4CQM - chains I and J of the 4 polymer chains in the assembly; structure by X-ray diffraction, 2.34 A resolution.

# Chain I
Protein: Estradiol 17-beta-dehydrogenase 8
From: Homo sapiens
Notes: EC 1.1.1.62, 1.1.1.239, 1.1.1.100
UniProtKB: Q92506 (DHB8_HUMAN); residues 1-261 here = UniProt positions 1-261
Sequence (261 residues; row label = number of the first residue in the row):
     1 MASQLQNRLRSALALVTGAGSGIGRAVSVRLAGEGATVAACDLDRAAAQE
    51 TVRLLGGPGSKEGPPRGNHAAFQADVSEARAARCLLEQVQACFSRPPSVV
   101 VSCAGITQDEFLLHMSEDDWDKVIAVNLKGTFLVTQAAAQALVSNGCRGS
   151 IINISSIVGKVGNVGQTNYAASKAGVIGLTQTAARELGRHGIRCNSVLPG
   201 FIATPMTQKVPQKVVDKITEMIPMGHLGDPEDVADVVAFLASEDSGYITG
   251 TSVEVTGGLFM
Unresolved in the structure: 1-3, 56-64
Small-molecule neighbours: NADP (NAP; NADP nicotinamide-adenine-dinucleotide phosphate): Gly18, Gly20, Ser21, Gly22, Ile23, Gly24, Asp42, Leu43, Asp44, Ala74, Asp75, Val76, Ser77, Cys103, Ala104, Gly105, Ile106, Val126, Ile154, Ser155, Ser156, Tyr169, Lys173, Pro199, Gly200, Phe201, Ile202, Thr204, Pro205, Met206, Thr207
Curated features (UniProtKB/Swiss-Prot):
  - active site: Tyr169 (Proton acceptor)
  - binding site (NAD(+)): Leu15 to Ile23, Asp42, Leu43, Ala74 to Val76, Tyr169 to Lys173, Ile202 to Thr204
  - binding site (substrate): Ser156
  - modified residue: Ser60 (Phosphoserine), Lys160 (N6-succinyllysine), Lys173 (N6-succinyllysine)
  - natural variant: Val158 (V158L: In a breast cancer sample)
  - mutagenesis: Asp42 (D42A: Reduced NADH-dependent reductase activity with acetoacetyl-CoA. Reduced NADH-dependent reductase activity with 9,10-phenanthrene quinone. Increases NADPH-dependent reductase activities ...), Arg148 (R148E: No effect on the ability to restore growth of an OAR1-deficient yeast mutant), Tyr169 (Y169A: Strongly reduced NADH-dependent reductase activity with acetoacetyl-CoA. Strongly reduced NADH-dependent reductase activity with 9,10-phenanthrene quinone ...), Lys173 (K173A: Abolishes NADH-dependent reductase activity with acetoacetyl-CoA. Strongly reduced NADH-dependent reductase activity with 9,10-phenanthrene quinone ...), Arg189 (R189E: No effect on the ability to restore growth of an OAR1-deficient yeast mutant)
What the authors report for this chain:
  - specificity-determining residues: Asp42
  - catalytic residues: Ser156 (proposed by the authors, not directly observed)
  - catalytic residues: Tyr169, Lys173 (by similarity / conservation)
  - binding site for acetate ion: Ser156
  - mutagenesis - K173A: decreased catalytic activity
  - mutagenesis - Y169A, K173A: unchanged catalytic activity on NADPH
  - mutagenesis - D42A, Y169A: decreased catalytic activity on NADH
  - mutagenesis - D42A: increased catalytic activity on NADPH
  - mutagenesis - D42A (15-fold): decreased binding to NAD+
  - mutagenesis - D42A (Kd 15 mM): decreased binding to NADH
  - mutagenesis - D42A: unchanged binding to NADPH
  - mutagenesis - D42A: unchanged binding to NADP+

# Chain J
Protein: Carbonyl reductase family member 4
From: Homo sapiens
Notes: EC 1.1.1.100
UniProtKB: Q8N4T8 (CBR4_HUMAN); residues 1-237 here = UniProt positions 1-237
Sequence (244 residues; row label = number of the first residue in the row; numbers below 1 keep their minus sign (Met-6 is residue -6)):
    -6 MHHHHHHMDKVCAVFGGSRGIGRAVAQLMARKGYRLAVIARNLEGAKAAA
    44 GDLGGDHLAFSCDVAKEHDVQNTFEELEKHLGRVNFLVNAAGINRDGLLV
    94 RTKTEDMVSQLHTNLLGSMLTCKAAMRTMIQQQGGSIVNVGSIVGLKGNS
   144 GQSVYSASKGGLVGFSRALAKEVARKKIRVNVVAPGFVHTDMTKDLKEEH
   194 LKKNIPLGRFGETIEVAHAVVFLLESPYITGHVLVVDGGLQLIL
Unresolved in the structure: -6 to -3
Construct notes: expression tag (-6 to 0)
Small-molecule neighbours: NADP (NAP; NADP nicotinamide-adenine-dinucleotide phosphate): Gly9, Gly10, Ser11, Arg12, Gly13, Ile14, Ala33, Arg34, Asn35, Cys55, Asp56, Val57, Ala83, Ala84, Gly85, Ile86, Thr106, Val133, Gly134, Ser135, Tyr148, Lys152, Pro178, Gly179, Phe180, Val181, Thr183, Asp184, Met185, Thr186
Curated features (UniProtKB/Swiss-Prot):
  - active site: Tyr148 (Proton acceptor)
  - binding site (NADP(+)): Ser11 to Ile14, Arg34, Asn35, Asp56, Ala83 to Gly85, Tyr148, Lys152, Val181 to Thr183
  - binding site (substrate): Ser135
  - site: Lys169 (Important for interaction with acyl carrier protein (ACP))
  - modified residue: Met1 (N-acetylmethionine), Lys40 (N6-acetyllysine), Lys96 (N6-acetyllysine), Lys195 (N6-acetyllysine)
  - mutagenesis: Gly9 (G9S: Unable to restore growth of an OAR1-deficient yeast mutant), Arg12 (R12A: Strongly reduced ability to restore growth of an OAR1-deficient yeast mutant), Arg34 (R34A: Strongly reduced ability to restore growth of an OAR1-deficient yeast mutant. Strongly reduces NADPH-dependent reductase activity with acetoacetyl-CoA and 9,10-phenanthrene quinone ...), Ser135 (S135A: Unable to restore growth of an OAR1-deficient yeast mutant), Tyr148 (Y148A: Unable to restore growth of an OAR1-deficient yeast mutant), Lys152 (K152A: Unable to restore growth of an OAR1-deficient yeast mutant. Abolishes NADPH-dependent reductase activity with acetoacetyl-CoA ...), Arg168 (R168E: Strongly reduced ability to restore growth of an OAR1-deficient yeast mutant. Increases NADPH-dependent reductase activity with acetoacetyl-CoA ...), Lys169 (K169E: Unable to restore growth of an OAR1-deficient yeast mutant. Increases NADPH-dependent reductase activity with acetoacetyl-CoA ...)
What the authors report for this chain:
  - specificity-determining residues: Arg12, Ala33, Arg34
  - binding site for NADP: Arg12, Arg34, Tyr148, Lys152
  - catalytic residues: Ser135 (proposed by the authors, not directly observed)
  - catalytic residues: Tyr148, Lys152 (by similarity / conservation)
  - mutagenesis - R34A, K152A: unchanged catalytic activity on NADH
  - mutagenesis - R34A, Q126E/R168E/K169E: decreased catalytic activity on NADPH
  - mutagenesis - K152A: abolished catalytic activity on NADPH
  - binding site for NADP: Gly9 (proposed by the authors, not directly observed)
  - mutagenesis - K169E: decreased growth
  - mutagenesis - K169E: abolished growth in response to glycerol
  - mutagenesis - K169E: unchanged catalytic activity (CoA-dependent activity)
  - mutagenesis - Q126E/K169E, R168E: unchanged catalytic activity on CoA-dependent

# How chain I and chain J interact
Contacting residue pairs (65):
  Gln181(I) with Leu235(J)
  Gly188(I) with Pro199(J)
  Arg189(I) with Pro199(J), hydrogen bond (backbone-backbone)
  Phe201(I) with Tyr221(J)
  Thr219(I) with Arg168(J)
  Glu220(I) with Arg168(J)
  Ile222(I) with Arg168(J), hydrogen bond (backbone-side chain); Tyr221(J)
  Pro223(I) with Ala167(J); Arg168(J), hydrogen bond (backbone-side chain)
  Met224(I) with Arg168(J); Arg172(J); Pro220(J); Tyr221(J); Ile222(J); Thr223(J)
  Gly225(I) with Arg168(J)
  His226(I) with Tyr221(J), hydrogen bond (backbone-side chain)
  Leu227(I) with Tyr221(J)
  Gly228(I) with Tyr221(J), hydrogen bond (backbone-side chain)
  Asp232(I) with Pro220(J); Tyr221(J)
  Asp235(I) with Phe215(J); Glu218(J); Ser219(J), hydrogen bond
  Val236(I) with Phe215(J), hydrophobic; Ile222(J), hydrophobic
  Phe239(I) with His211(J); Ala212(J), hydrophobic; Phe215(J), hydrophobic
  Asp244(I) with His211(J), salt bridge
  Gly246(I) with Leu200(J); Arg202(J)
  Tyr247(I) with Phe180(J); Leu200(J), hydrophobic; Arg202(J), hydrogen bond (side chain-backbone); Phe203(J); Gly204(J), hydrogen bond (side chain-backbone); Glu208(J); Val229(J); Asp230(J), hydrogen bond (side chain-backbone); Gly231(J), hydrogen bond (backbone-backbone)
  Ile248(I) with Val228(J); Val229(J), hydrophobic
  Thr249(I) with Gly231(J); Gly232(J)
  Gly250(I) with Gln234(J), hydrogen bond (backbone-side chain)
  Thr251(I) with Val228(J), hydrogen bond (side chain-backbone); Gln234(J)
  Ser252(I) with His225(J), hydrogen bond (backbone-side chain)
  Val253(I) with His225(J); Leu227(J), hydrophobic
  Glu254(I) with Ile222(J); His225(J), hydrogen bond (backbone-side chain)
  Val255(I) with Tyr221(J); Ile222(J), hydrophobic
  Thr256(I) with Tyr221(J), hydrogen bond (backbone-side chain)
  Gly257(I) with Tyr221(J), hydrogen bond (backbone-backbone); Thr223(J)
  Gly258(I) with Thr223(J)
  Met261(I) with Arg160(J); Ala163(J), hydrophobic; Lys164(J); Thr223(J); Gly224(J)
Also at the interface, not in a pair above, chain I (34 interface residues in all): Ala184, Ile202
Also at the interface, not in a pair above, chain J (33 interface residues in all): Ile198

# In short
34 residues of chain I face 33 of chain J across their interface, with 16 hydrogen bonds and 1 salt bridge.
Among the polar pairs are Asp244(I)-His211(J), Ile222(I)-Arg168(J) and Pro223(I)-Arg168(J). The paper reports
catalytic residues Ser156(I), Tyr169(I) and Ser135(J) among others; D42A and Y169A of chain I reduce catalytic
activity on NADH; 9 substitutions were tested in all.
Here chain I is Estradiol 17-beta-dehydrogenase 8 and chain J is Carbonyl reductase family member 4, both from
Homo sapiens. Entry 4CQM (Crystal structure of heterotetrameric human ketoacyl reductase complexed with NAD
and NADP) was determined by X-ray diffraction together with 4CQL from the same study.
